PDB entry 7KAK | electron microscopy, 3.90 A resolution | chains E and F of the 6 polymer chains in the assembly

# Chain E
Protein: Protein transport protein Sec66/Sec71
Source organism: Thermomyces lanuginosus
Chain sequence (243 residues; row label = number of the first residue in the row):
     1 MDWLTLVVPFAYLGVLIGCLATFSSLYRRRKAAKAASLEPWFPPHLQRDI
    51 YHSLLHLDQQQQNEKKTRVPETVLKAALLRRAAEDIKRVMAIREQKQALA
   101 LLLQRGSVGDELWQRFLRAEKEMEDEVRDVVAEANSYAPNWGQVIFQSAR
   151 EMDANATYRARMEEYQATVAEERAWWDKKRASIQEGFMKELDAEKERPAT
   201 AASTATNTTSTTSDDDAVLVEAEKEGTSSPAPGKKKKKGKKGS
Not modelled in the structure: 1-2, 62-67, 181-243

# Chain F
Protein: Protein transport protein Sec72
Source organism: Thermomyces lanuginosus
Chain sequence (214 residues; each row starts with the number of its first residue):
     1 MSSDLDTYTHYPLHLDPSSKAVSLATTEGQTPAQTEAVEAELQQLNALHR
    51 SLISLDPPNVPPPPLPINPKRSAQITKLKETANTAYKRGNHGEAVRLYSY
   101 AIEMAAGRPGWEPVNLAREELSGLYANRAQAHMAQQMWPEGWVDAKCSVE
   151 SKPVGNAKGWWRGGKCLVEMGRYDEARAWIEQALGIEGPASDGGKELAAL
   201 LEEIKAGSQRRQGS
Not modelled in the structure: 1-6, 28, 188-190, 205-214

# Chain E / chain F interface
Pairs across the interface (58; chain E residue first):
  Leu46(E) - Val38(F)  hydrophobic
  Gln47(E) - Glu41(F)  hydrogen bond
  Asp49(E) - Thr9(F)
  Ile50(E) - Glu41(F)
  His52(E) - Tyr8(F)
  Ser53(E) - Tyr11(F)
  Ser53(E) - Leu13(F)
  Leu54(E) - Val22(F)  hydrophobic
  His56(E) - Tyr8(F)  hydrogen bond
  His56(E) - His10(F)
  Leu57(E) - Leu13(F)
  Arg68(E) - Leu15(F)
  Val69(E) - Leu15(F)  hydrophobic
  Pro70(E) - Leu15(F)
  Pro70(E) - Lys20(F)
  Thr72(E) - His49(F)  hydrogen bond
  Thr72(E) - Asn59(F)
  Val73(E) - His49(F)
  Lys75(E) - Asn59(F)
  Ala76(E) - Leu45(F)
  Ala76(E) - Leu52(F)  hydrophobic
  Ala77(E) - Leu45(F)
  Leu79(E) - Leu52(F)  hydrophobic
  Arg80(E) - Glu41(F)  salt bridge
  Arg80(E) - Gln44(F)  hydrogen bond
  Arg80(E) - Leu48(F)
  Trp141(E) - Val60(F)
  Val144(E) - Pro63(F)  hydrophobic
  Gln147(E) - Pro64(F)
  Glu151(E) - Gly110(F)
  Glu151(E) - Trp111(F)
  Glu151(E) - Glu112(F)
  Glu151(E) - Pro113(F)
  Glu151(E) - Val114(F)  hydrogen bond (side chain-backbone)
  Met152(E) - Leu48(F)  hydrophobic
  Met152(E) - Gly110(F)  hydrogen bond (backbone-backbone)
  Asn155(E) - Pro109(F)
  Asn155(E) - Gly110(F)
  Asn155(E) - Val114(F)
  Tyr158(E) - Arg118(F)
  Tyr158(E) - Leu121(F)
  Tyr158(E) - Ser151(F)
  Arg159(E) - Ala106(F)  hydrogen bond (side chain-backbone)
  Arg161(E) - Glu150(F)  salt bridge
  Met162(E) - Tyr125(F)  hydrophobic
  Met162(E) - Cys147(F)  hydrophobic
  Tyr165(E) - Val143(F)
  Tyr165(E) - Cys147(F)  hydrophobic
  Tyr165(E) - Glu150(F)
  Gln166(E) - Arg128(F)
  Gln166(E) - Asp144(F)
  Val169(E) - Glu140(F)
  Glu172(E) - Pro139(F)
  Arg173(E) - Pro139(F)
  Arg173(E) - Glu140(F)
  Trp176(E) - Trp138(F)
  Trp176(E) - Pro139(F)  hydrophobic
  Trp176(E) - Met170(F)  hydrophobic
Other interface residues (no listed pair), chain E (40 interface residues in all): Ala138, Ser148, Ala154, Trp175, Lys179
Other interface residues (no listed pair), chain F (47 interface residues in all): His14, Ile53, Pro61, Gly107, Arg108, Met137, Lys146, Arg172

# Summary
Chain E and chain F form an interface of 40 and 47 residues respectively, with 7 hydrogen bonds and 2 salt
bridges. Polar contacts include Arg80(E)-Glu41(F), Arg161(E)-Glu150(F) and Gln47(E)-Glu41(F).
Chain E is Protein transport protein Sec66/Sec71 and chain F is Protein transport protein Sec72, both from
Thermomyces lanuginosus; the structure, Cryo-EM structure of the Sec complex from T. lanuginosus, wild-type,
class without Sec62, was determined by electron microscopy, deposited together with 7KAH, 7KAI, 7KAJ, 7KAL,
7KAM, 7KAN and 8 further entries.
